5DLF - chains A and T of the 3 polymer chains in the assembly; structure by X-ray diffraction, 1.97 A resolution.

# Chain A
Protein: DNA polymerase eta
Source organism: Homo sapiens
Notes: EC 2.7.7.7
UniProt: Q9Y253 (POLH_HUMAN); residue numbers follow UniProt; this construct covers 1-432
Chain sequence (435 residues; row label = number of the first residue in the row; numbers below 1 keep their minus sign (Gly-2 is residue -2)):
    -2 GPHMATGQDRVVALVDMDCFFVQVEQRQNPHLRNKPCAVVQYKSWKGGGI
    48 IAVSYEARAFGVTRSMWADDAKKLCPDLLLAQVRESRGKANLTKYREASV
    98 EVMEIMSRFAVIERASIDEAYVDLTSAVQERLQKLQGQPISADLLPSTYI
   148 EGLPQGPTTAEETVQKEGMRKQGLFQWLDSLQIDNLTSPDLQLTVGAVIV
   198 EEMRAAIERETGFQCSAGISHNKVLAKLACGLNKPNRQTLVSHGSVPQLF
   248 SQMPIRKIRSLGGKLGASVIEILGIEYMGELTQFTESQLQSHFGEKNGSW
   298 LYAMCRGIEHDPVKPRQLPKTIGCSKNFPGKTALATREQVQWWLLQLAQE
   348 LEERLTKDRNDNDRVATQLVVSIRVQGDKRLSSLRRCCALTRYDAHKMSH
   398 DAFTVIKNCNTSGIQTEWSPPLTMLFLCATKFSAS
Not modelled in the structure: 155-159
Construct notes: expression tag (-2 to 0)
Bound ions: Ca2+: Asp13, Met14, Asp115 (together with 2'-deoxyadenosine 5'-triphosphate)
Ligand contacts: 2'-deoxyadenosine 5'-triphosphate (DTP): Asp13, Met14, Asp15, Cys16, Phe17, Phe18, Ile48, Ala49, Tyr52, Arg55, Arg61, Ile114, Asp115, Lys231
Curated features (UniProtKB/Swiss-Prot):
  - binding site (Mg(2+)): Asp13, Met14, Asp115, Glu116
  - binding site (Mn(2+)): Asp13, Met14, Asp115, Glu116
  - binding site (a 2'-deoxyribonucleoside 5'-triphosphate): Arg61
  - natural variant: Val37 (deletion: In XPV), Leu75 (deletion: In XPV), Arg93 (R93P: In XPV), Arg111 (R111H: In XPV), Thr122 (T122P: In XPV), Gly153 (G153D: In a breast cancer sample), Thr191 (T191P: In XPV), Gly263 (G263V: In XPV), Val266 (V266D: In XPV), Gly295 (G295R: In XPV), Arg361 (R361S: In XPV)
  - mutagenesis: Tyr52 (Y52A/F: Reduces DNA polymerase activity; Y52E: Reduces DNA polymerase activity. Increases fidelity of replication and reduces translesion bypass), Arg61 (R61A: Reduces enzymatic activity by two-thirds), Ser62 (S62G: Increased DNA polymerase activity and translesion bypass compared to wild-type), Ala68 (A68S/V: Severe reduction in thymine dimer translesion bypass), Asn324 to Pro326 (Reduces binding to chromatin and to monoubiquitinated PCNA. Abolishes binding to monoubiquitinated PCNA; when associated with 705-E--H-713 Del)
Reported in the primary citation:
  - binding site for the 12-nt DNA strand (chain T): Trp42, Gly46, Ser62, Met63, Trp64
  - binding site for 2'-deoxyadenosine 5'-triphosphate: Arg61

# Chain T
Molecule: 12-nt DNA strand
Sequence (12 nucleotides; numbered 1 to 12; the number before each row is that of its first residue):
     1 CATXATGACGCT
Not modelled in the structure: 1
Modified positions: 5DB (1-(2-deoxy-5-O-phosphono-beta-D-erythro-pentofuranosyl)-4-methoxy-5-methylpyrimidin-2(1H)-one) at position 4

# How chain A and chain T interact
Pairs across the interface (39):
  Gln38(A) - 5DB_4(T)  base contact
  Tyr39(A) - 5DB_4(T)  phosphate contact
  Tyr39(A) - DA5(T)  hydrogen bond to the phosphate
  Trp42(A) - DT3(T)  stacking on the base
  Trp42(A) - 5DB_4(T)  sugar contact
  Lys43(A) - DT3(T)  base contact
  Gly46(A) - 5DB_4(T)  base contact
  Ser62(A) - 5DB_4(T)  base contact
  Met63(A) - 5DB_4(T)  base contact
  Trp64(A) - DT3(T)  hydrogen bond to the phosphate
  Trp64(A) - 5DB_4(T)  base contact
  Lys86(A) - DT6(T)  salt bridge to the phosphate
  Ala87(A) - DA5(T)  sugar contact
  Leu89(A) - DA5(T)  phosphate contact
  Leu89(A) - DT6(T)  phosphate contact
  Arg93(A) - DT6(T)  salt bridge to the phosphate
  Arg93(A) - DG7(T)  salt bridge to the phosphate
  Lys293(A) - DG10(T)  salt bridge to the phosphate
  Lys311(A) - DC9(T)  phosphate contact
  Arg313(A) - DA8(T)  sugar contact
  Arg313(A) - DC9(T)  salt bridge to the phosphate
  Pro316(A) - DA8(T)  phosphate contact
  Lys317(A) - DA8(T)  hydrogen bond to the phosphate
  Lys317(A) - DC9(T)  salt bridge to the phosphate
  Thr318(A) - DG7(T)  sugar contact
  Thr318(A) - DA8(T)  hydrogen bond to the phosphate
  Ile319(A) - DG7(T)  phosphate contact
  Gly320(A) - DT6(T)  sugar contact
  Gly320(A) - DG7(T)  hydrogen bond to the phosphate
  Cys321(A) - DT6(T)  phosphate contact
  Ser322(A) - DA5(T)  sugar contact
  Ser322(A) - DT6(T)  hydrogen bond to the phosphate
  Lys323(A) - DA5(T)  phosphate contact
  Asn324(A) - 5DB_4(T)  phosphate contact
  Asn324(A) - DA5(T)  hydrogen bond to the phosphate
  Pro326(A) - DT3(T)  phosphate contact
  Pro326(A) - 5DB_4(T)  phosphate contact
  Arg351(A) - DT6(T)  salt bridge to the phosphate
  Arg351(A) - DG7(T)  salt bridge to the phosphate
Interface residues without a listed pair, chain A (31 interface residues in all): Ser41, Ile48, Arg111, Leu315, Glu347
Interface residues without a listed pair, chain T (10 interface residues in all): DA2, DC11

# Overview
31 residues of chain A and 10 residues of chain T are in contact, with 7 hydrogen bonds, 8 salt bridges and 1
aromatic stacking contact. Polar pairs include Tyr39(A)-DA5(T), Trp64(A)-DT3(T) and Lys317(A)-DA8(T). From the
paper: a binding site for the 12-nt DNA strand (chain T) at Trp42(A), Gly46(A) and Ser62(A) among others; a
binding site for 2'-deoxyadenosine 5'-triphosphate at Arg61(A).
Chain A is DNA polymerase eta (Homo sapiens) and chain T is a 12-nt DNA strand; the structure, Crystal
Structure of Human DNA Polymerase Eta Inserting dATP Opposite O4-Methylhymidine, was determined by X-ray
diffraction together with 5DLG, 5DQG, 5DQH and 5DQI from the same study.
